Entry 6AH3 (electron microscopy, 3.48 A resolution); this record covers chains D and T of the 12 polymer chains in the assembly.

[Chain D]
Molecule: RNases MRP/P 32.9 kDa subunit
Source organism: Saccharomyces cerevisiae (strain ATCC 204508 / S288c)
Reference sequence: P38336 (POP4_YEAST); numbering as in UniProt (aligned over 1-279)
Amino-acid sequence (279 residues; numbered 1 to 279; the number before each row is that of its first residue):
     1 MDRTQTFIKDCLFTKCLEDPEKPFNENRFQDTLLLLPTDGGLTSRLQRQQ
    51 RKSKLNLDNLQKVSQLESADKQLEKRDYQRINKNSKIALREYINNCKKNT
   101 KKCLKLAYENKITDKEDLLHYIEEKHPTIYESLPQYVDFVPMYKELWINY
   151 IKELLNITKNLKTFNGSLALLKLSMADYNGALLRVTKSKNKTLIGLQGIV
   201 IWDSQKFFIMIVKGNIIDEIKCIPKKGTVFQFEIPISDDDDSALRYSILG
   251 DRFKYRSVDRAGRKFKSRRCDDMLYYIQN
Not modelled in the structure: 1-76
Swiss-Prot annotation at these positions:
  - modified residue: Ser64 (Phosphoserine)

[Chain T]
Molecule: pre-tRNA
Source organism: Saccharomyces cerevisiae S288c
Sequence (80 nucleotides; numbered -3 to 76; the number before each row is that of its first residue; numbers below 1 keep their minus sign (A-3 is residue -3)):
    -3 AGAAGCGGAUUUAGCUCAGUUGGGAGAGCGCCAGACUGAAGAUCUGGAGG
    47 UCCUGUGUUCGAUCCACAGAAUUCGCAUUU
Metal / ion sites: Mg2+ site 1: A0, G1 (shared with 3 residues of chain A); Mg2+ site 2: G1 (shared with 3 residues of chain A)

[How chain D and chain T interact]
Pairs across the interface (10; chain D residue first):
  Tyr255(D) - G51(T)  hydrogen bond to the phosphate
  Tyr255(D) - U52(T)  hydrogen bond to the phosphate
  Arg256(D) - G53(T)  salt bridge to the phosphate
  Arg263(D) - G51(T)  salt bridge to the phosphate
  Arg263(D) - U52(T)  salt bridge to the phosphate
  Lys264(D) - G46(T)  sugar contact
  Lys266(D) - U47(T)  hydrogen bond to the phosphate
  Lys266(D) - C48(T)  salt bridge to the phosphate
  Lys266(D) - U50(T)  salt bridge to the phosphate
  Lys266(D) - G51(T)  salt bridge to the phosphate
Interface residues without a listed pair, chain D (8 interface residues in all): Gln205, Asp259, Ser267

[Overview]
The interface between chain D and chain T involves 8 residues on one side and 7 on the other; the contacts
include 3 hydrogen bonds and 6 salt bridges. Polar pairs include Tyr255(D)-G51(T), Tyr255(D)-U52(T) and
Lys266(D)-U47(T). A0(T) and G1(T) coordinate Mg2+ site 1.
Chain D is RNases MRP/P 32.9 kDa subunit (Saccharomyces cerevisiae (strain ATCC 204508 / S288c)) and chain T
is pre-tRNA (Saccharomyces cerevisiae S288c); the structure, Cryo-EM structure of yeast Ribonuclease P with
pre-tRNA substrate, was determined by electron microscopy, deposited together with 6AGB.
